PDB entry 6AJ4 | X-ray diffraction, 3.26 A resolution | chains A and B

Chain A:
Molecule: Dedicator of cytokinesis protein 7
Organism: Homo sapiens
Reference sequence: Q96N67 (DOCK7_HUMAN); residues 1801-2083 here correspond to UniProt positions 1832-2114 (UniProt number = residue number + 31)
Sequence (290 residues; row label = number of the first residue in the row):
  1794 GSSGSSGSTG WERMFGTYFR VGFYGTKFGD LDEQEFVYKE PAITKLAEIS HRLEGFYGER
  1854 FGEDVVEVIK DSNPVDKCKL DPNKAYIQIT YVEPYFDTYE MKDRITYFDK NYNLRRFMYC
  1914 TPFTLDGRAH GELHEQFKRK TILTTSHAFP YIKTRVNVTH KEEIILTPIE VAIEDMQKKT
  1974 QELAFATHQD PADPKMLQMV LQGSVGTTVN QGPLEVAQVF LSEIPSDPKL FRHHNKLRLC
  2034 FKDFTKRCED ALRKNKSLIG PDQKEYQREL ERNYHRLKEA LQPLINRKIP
Not modelled in the structure: 1794-1804, 2080-2083
Construct notes: expression tag (1794-1800)

Chain B:
Molecule: Cell division control protein 42 homolog
Organism: Homo sapiens
Reference sequence: P60953 (CDC42_HUMAN); residue numbers follow UniProt; this construct covers 1-188
Sequence (195 residues; row label = number of the first residue in the row; numbers below 1 keep their minus sign (Gly-6 is residue -6)):
    -6 GSSGSSGMQT IKCVVVGDGA VGKTCLLISY TTNKFPSEYV PTVFDNYAVT VMIGGEPYTL
    54 GLFDTAGQED YDRLRPLSYP QTDVFLVCFS VVSPSSFENV KEKWVPEITH HCPKTPFLLV
   114 GTQIDLRDDP STIEKLAKNK QKPITPETAE KLARDLKAVK YVECSALTQK GLKNVFDEAI
   174 LAALEPPEPK KSRRS
Not modelled in the structure: -6 to 0, 179-188
Construct notes: expression tag (-6 to 0); engineered mutation Ser188 (Cys in P60953)

Chain A / chain B interface:
Residue-residue contacts - 82 pairs, chain A then chain B:
  Arg1806(A) - Asn26(B)
  Ile1836(A) - Met45(B)  hydrophobic
  Thr1837(A) - Asn26(B)
  Lys1838(A) - Tyr23(B)
  Lys1838(A) - Asn26(B)
  Lys1838(A) - Thr43(B)
  Leu1839(A) - Asn26(B)  hydrogen bond (backbone-side chain)
  Leu1839(A) - Lys27(B)
  Leu1839(A) - Phe28(B)  hydrophobic
  Ala1840(A) - Gln162(B)
  Lys1863(A) - Phe28(B)
  Lys1863(A) - Ser30(B)  hydrogen bond (backbone-side chain)
  Lys1863(A) - Leu160(B)
  Asp1864(A) - Glu31(B)
  Ser1865(A) - Glu31(B)  hydrogen bond
  Ile1882(A) - Phe28(B)
  Tyr1884(A) - Asn26(B)
  Cys1913(A) - Lys27(B)  hydrogen bond (backbone-side chain)
  Pro1915(A) - Glu31(B)
  Pro1915(A) - Tyr32(B)
  Ala1922(A) - Ser30(B)
  His1923(A) - Ser30(B)
  His1923(A) - Tyr32(B)  hydrogen bond (side chain-backbone)
  Leu1926(A) - Val36(B)  hydrophobic
  Gln1929(A) - Pro34(B)
  Lys1931(A) - Val33(B)
  Asp1968(A) - Thr35(B)  hydrogen bond
  Asp1968(A) - Val36(B)  hydrogen bond (side chain-backbone)
  Asp1968(A) - Phe37(B)
  Lys1972(A) - Phe37(B)
  Pro1984(A) - Gln2(B)
  Ala1985(A) - Gln2(B)  hydrogen bond (backbone-side chain)
  Asp1986(A) - Gln2(B)
  Asp1986(A) - Thr3(B)  hydrogen bond
  Lys1988(A) - Thr3(B)
  Lys1988(A) - Phe56(B)
  Lys1988(A) - Gln74(B)
  Lys1988(A) - Asp76(B)  salt bridge
  Met1989(A) - Thr3(B)
  Met1989(A) - Ala41(B)  hydrophobic
  Met1989(A) - Thr52(B)
  Met1992(A) - Asn39(B)  hydrogen bond (backbone-side chain)
  Met1992(A) - Tyr40(B)
  Met1992(A) - Gly54(B)
  Met1992(A) - Leu55(B)
  Met1992(A) - Phe56(B)  hydrophobic
  Gln1995(A) - Asn39(B)
  Gln1995(A) - Phe56(B)
  Gln1995(A) - Ser71(B)  hydrogen bond
  Gly1996(A) - Phe37(B)
  Gly1996(A) - Asp38(B)  hydrogen bond (backbone-backbone)
  Gly1996(A) - Asn39(B)
  Ser1997(A) - Phe37(B)
  Thr2000(A) - Asp38(B)
  Thr2001(A) - Asp38(B)  hydrogen bond (backbone-side chain)
  Thr2001(A) - Asp57(B)
  Thr2001(A) - Ala59(B)  hydrogen bond (side chain-backbone)
  Thr2001(A) - Tyr64(B)
  Val2002(A) - Thr17(B)
  Val2002(A) - Asp38(B)  hydrogen bond (backbone-side chain)
  Val2002(A) - Asp57(B)
  Val2002(A) - Thr58(B)
  Val2002(A) - Ala59(B)
  Asn2003(A) - Thr35(B)
  Asn2003(A) - Val36(B)
  Asn2003(A) - Phe37(B)  hydrogen bond (side chain-backbone)
  Asn2003(A) - Asp38(B)  hydrogen bond
  Asn2003(A) - Tyr40(B)  hydrogen bond
  Gln2004(A) - Thr35(B)
  Gln2004(A) - Val36(B)
  Gly2005(A) - Val36(B)  hydrogen bond (backbone-backbone)
  Pro2006(A) - Val36(B)
  Pro2006(A) - Phe37(B)
  Val2009(A) - Val36(B)  hydrophobic
  Phe2037(A) - Phe37(B)  hydrophobic
  Asp2055(A) - Pro73(B)
  Asp2055(A) - Gln74(B)  hydrogen bond
  Gln2056(A) - Pro73(B)
  Gln2056(A) - Gln74(B)
  Tyr2059(A) - Leu70(B)
  Glu2062(A) - Leu67(B)
  Glu2062(A) - Leu70(B)
Interface residues without a listed pair, chain A (49 interface residues in all): Glu1841, Val1861, Thr1883, Met1969, Pro1987, Gln1991, Glu2058
Interface residues without a listed pair, chain B (42 interface residues in all): Lys5, Pro29, Val42, Thr161, Lys166

Summary:
49 residues of chain A and 42 residues of chain B are in contact; the contacts include 20 hydrogen bonds and 1
salt bridge. Polar contacts include Lys1988(A)-Asp76(B), Leu1839(A)-Asn26(B) and Lys1863(A)-Ser30(B).
Chain A is Dedicator of cytokinesis protein 7 and chain B is Cell division control protein 42 homolog, both
from Homo sapiens; the structure, Crystal structure of the DHR-2 domain of DOCK7 in complex with Cdc42, was
determined by X-ray diffraction, deposited together with 6AJL.
